Entry 9CZ8 (electron microscopy, 1.91 A resolution); this record covers chains C and J of the 12 polymer chains in the assembly.

[Chain C (and J)]
Name: DNA protection during starvation protein
Organism: Pyrococcus furiosus
Notes: EC 1.16.-.-; chain J of this document is another copy of the same molecule, construct and numbering; everything in this record applies to it too
UniProtKB: Q8U1L3 (DPS_PYRFU); numbering as in UniProt (aligned over 14-183)
Amino-acid sequence (170 residues; numbered 14 to 183; the number before each row is that of its first residue):
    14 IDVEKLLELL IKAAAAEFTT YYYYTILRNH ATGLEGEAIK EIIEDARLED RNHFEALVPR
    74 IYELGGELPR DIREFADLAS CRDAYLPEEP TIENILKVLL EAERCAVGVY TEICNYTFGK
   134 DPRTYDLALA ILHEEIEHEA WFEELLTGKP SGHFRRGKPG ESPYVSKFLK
Metal / ion sites: Fe ion site 1: Glu30, Asp63, His66, Glu148; Fe ion site 2: Leu47 (together with oxygen atom); Fe ion site 3: Glu50 (together with oxygen atom); Fe ion site 4: Glu54 (together with oxygen atom); Fe ion site 5: Asp63, Glu116, Glu148, His151
Small-molecule neighbours: oxygen atom (O): Ala51, Glu54, Arg168
Curated features (UniProtKB/Swiss-Prot):
  - binding site (Fe cation): Glu30, His66, Glu116, Glu148, His151
What the authors report for this chain:
  - binding site for oxygen atom: Glu50, Glu54

[Interface between chain C and chain J]
Contacting residue pairs - 58 pairs, chain C then chain J:
  Phe31(C) with Phe31(J), hydrophobic; Tyr34(J), hydrophobic; Tyr35(J), hydrophobic
  Thr32(C) with Ile85(J)
  Tyr34(C) with Phe31(J), hydrophobic; Arg64(J); Phe67(J); Glu68(J), hydrogen bond
  Tyr35(C) with Phe31(J), hydrophobic; Leu81(J); Pro82(J), hydrogen bond (side chain-backbone); Ile85(J), hydrophobic; Phe88(J), hydrophobic
  Tyr36(C) with Arg83(J); Asp84(J); Ile85(J), hydrogen bond (side chain-backbone); Arg86(J)
  Thr38(C) with Val71(J)
  Ile39(C) with Leu81(J), hydrophobic; Pro82(J)
  Asn42(C) with Val71(J); Tyr75(J)
  Arg60(C) with Glu68(J), salt bridge
  Arg64(C) with Tyr34(J); Arg64(J)
  Phe67(C) with Tyr34(J)
  Glu68(C) with Tyr34(J), hydrogen bond; Arg60(J), salt bridge
  Val71(C) with Thr38(J); Asn42(J)
  Tyr75(C) with Asn42(J)
  Leu81(C) with Tyr35(J); Ile39(J), hydrophobic
  Pro82(C) with Tyr35(J), hydrogen bond (backbone-side chain); Ile39(J)
  Arg83(C) with Tyr36(J); Tyr98(J); Glu101(J), salt bridge
  Asp84(C) with Tyr36(J); Tyr98(J), hydrogen bond
  Ile85(C) with Thr32(J); Tyr35(J), hydrophobic; Tyr36(J), hydrogen bond (backbone-side chain); Ala89(J), hydrophobic
  Arg86(C) with Tyr36(J); Ala89(J); Asp90(J), salt bridge; Asp96(J), salt bridge; Tyr98(J)
  Phe88(C) with Tyr35(J), hydrophobic
  Ala89(C) with Ile85(J), hydrophobic; Arg86(J)
  Asp90(C) with Arg86(J), salt bridge
  Asp96(C) with Arg86(J), salt bridge
  Tyr98(C) with Arg83(J); Asp84(J), hydrogen bond; Arg86(J)
  Glu101(C) with Arg83(J), salt bridge
Interface residues without a listed pair, chain C (29 interface residues in all): Arg41, His43, Leu99
Interface residues without a listed pair, chain J (29 interface residues in all): Arg41, His43, Leu99

[Overview]
Chain C and chain J each contribute 29 residues to their interface; the contacts include 8 hydrogen bonds and
8 salt bridges. Among the polar pairs are Arg60(C)-Glu68(J), Arg83(C)-Glu101(J) and Arg86(C)-Asp90(J). Chain C
binds oxygen atom. The paper reports a binding site for oxygen atom at Glu50(C) and Glu54(C).
Chain C and chain J are both DNA protection during starvation protein (Pyrococcus furiosus); the structure,
Structure of thioferritin exhibiting iron mineral nucleation, from Pyrococcus furiosis, was determined by
electron microscopy (same publication as 9E8S, 9CZ0 and 9CZ9).
